PDB entry 1GZV | X-ray diffraction, 3.51 A resolution | chain A

# Chain A
Molecule: Glucose-6-phosphate isomerase
Organism: Sus scrofa
Notes: EC 5.3.1.9
UniProt: P08059 (G6PI_PIG); residues 1-557 here = UniProt positions 1-557
Chain sequence (557 residues; each row starts with the number of its first residue):
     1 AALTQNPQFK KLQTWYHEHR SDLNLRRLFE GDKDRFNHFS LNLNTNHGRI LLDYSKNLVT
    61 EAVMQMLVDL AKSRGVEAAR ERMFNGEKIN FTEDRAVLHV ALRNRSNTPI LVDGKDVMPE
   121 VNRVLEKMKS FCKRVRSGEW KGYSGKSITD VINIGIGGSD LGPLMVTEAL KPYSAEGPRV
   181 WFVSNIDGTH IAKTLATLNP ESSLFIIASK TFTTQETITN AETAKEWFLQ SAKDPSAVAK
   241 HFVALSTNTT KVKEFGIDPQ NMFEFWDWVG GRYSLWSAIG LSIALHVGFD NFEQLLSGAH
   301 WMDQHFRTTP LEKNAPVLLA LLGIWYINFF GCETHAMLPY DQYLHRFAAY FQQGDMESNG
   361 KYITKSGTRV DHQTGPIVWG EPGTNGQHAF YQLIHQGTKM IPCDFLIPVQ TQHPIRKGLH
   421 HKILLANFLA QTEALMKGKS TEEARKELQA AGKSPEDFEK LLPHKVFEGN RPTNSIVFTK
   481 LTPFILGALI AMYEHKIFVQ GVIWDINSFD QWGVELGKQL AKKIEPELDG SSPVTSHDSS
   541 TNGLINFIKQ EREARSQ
Not modelled in the structure: 555-557
Residues lining bound ligands: 5-phosphoarabinonic acid (PA5): Ile156, Gly157, Gly158, Ser159, Ser209, Lys210, Thr211, Phe212, Thr214, Thr217, Gly271, Arg272, Gln353, Glu357, His388, Gln511, Val514, Lys518
Curated features (UniProtKB/Swiss-Prot):
  - modified residue: Ala2 (N-acetylalanine), Thr250 (Phosphothreonine)

# Overview
Chain A binds 5-phosphoarabinonic acid.
Chain A is Glucose-6-phosphate isomerase (Sus scrofa); the structure, The crystal structure of phosphoglucose
isomerase from pig muscle complexed with 5-phosphoarabinonate, was determined by X-ray diffraction together
with 1GZD from the same study.
